8PSG - chains A and G of the 3 polymer chains in the assembly; structure by electron microscopy, 3.70 A resolution.

Chain A:
Protein: Fatty acid synthase subunit alpha
From: Saccharomyces cerevisiae
Notes: EC 2.3.1.86, 1.1.1.100, 2.3.1.41
Reference sequence: P19097 (FAS2_YEAST); residues 1-1887 here = UniProt positions 1-1887
Sequence (1887 residues; numbered 1 to 1887; the number before each row is that of its first residue):
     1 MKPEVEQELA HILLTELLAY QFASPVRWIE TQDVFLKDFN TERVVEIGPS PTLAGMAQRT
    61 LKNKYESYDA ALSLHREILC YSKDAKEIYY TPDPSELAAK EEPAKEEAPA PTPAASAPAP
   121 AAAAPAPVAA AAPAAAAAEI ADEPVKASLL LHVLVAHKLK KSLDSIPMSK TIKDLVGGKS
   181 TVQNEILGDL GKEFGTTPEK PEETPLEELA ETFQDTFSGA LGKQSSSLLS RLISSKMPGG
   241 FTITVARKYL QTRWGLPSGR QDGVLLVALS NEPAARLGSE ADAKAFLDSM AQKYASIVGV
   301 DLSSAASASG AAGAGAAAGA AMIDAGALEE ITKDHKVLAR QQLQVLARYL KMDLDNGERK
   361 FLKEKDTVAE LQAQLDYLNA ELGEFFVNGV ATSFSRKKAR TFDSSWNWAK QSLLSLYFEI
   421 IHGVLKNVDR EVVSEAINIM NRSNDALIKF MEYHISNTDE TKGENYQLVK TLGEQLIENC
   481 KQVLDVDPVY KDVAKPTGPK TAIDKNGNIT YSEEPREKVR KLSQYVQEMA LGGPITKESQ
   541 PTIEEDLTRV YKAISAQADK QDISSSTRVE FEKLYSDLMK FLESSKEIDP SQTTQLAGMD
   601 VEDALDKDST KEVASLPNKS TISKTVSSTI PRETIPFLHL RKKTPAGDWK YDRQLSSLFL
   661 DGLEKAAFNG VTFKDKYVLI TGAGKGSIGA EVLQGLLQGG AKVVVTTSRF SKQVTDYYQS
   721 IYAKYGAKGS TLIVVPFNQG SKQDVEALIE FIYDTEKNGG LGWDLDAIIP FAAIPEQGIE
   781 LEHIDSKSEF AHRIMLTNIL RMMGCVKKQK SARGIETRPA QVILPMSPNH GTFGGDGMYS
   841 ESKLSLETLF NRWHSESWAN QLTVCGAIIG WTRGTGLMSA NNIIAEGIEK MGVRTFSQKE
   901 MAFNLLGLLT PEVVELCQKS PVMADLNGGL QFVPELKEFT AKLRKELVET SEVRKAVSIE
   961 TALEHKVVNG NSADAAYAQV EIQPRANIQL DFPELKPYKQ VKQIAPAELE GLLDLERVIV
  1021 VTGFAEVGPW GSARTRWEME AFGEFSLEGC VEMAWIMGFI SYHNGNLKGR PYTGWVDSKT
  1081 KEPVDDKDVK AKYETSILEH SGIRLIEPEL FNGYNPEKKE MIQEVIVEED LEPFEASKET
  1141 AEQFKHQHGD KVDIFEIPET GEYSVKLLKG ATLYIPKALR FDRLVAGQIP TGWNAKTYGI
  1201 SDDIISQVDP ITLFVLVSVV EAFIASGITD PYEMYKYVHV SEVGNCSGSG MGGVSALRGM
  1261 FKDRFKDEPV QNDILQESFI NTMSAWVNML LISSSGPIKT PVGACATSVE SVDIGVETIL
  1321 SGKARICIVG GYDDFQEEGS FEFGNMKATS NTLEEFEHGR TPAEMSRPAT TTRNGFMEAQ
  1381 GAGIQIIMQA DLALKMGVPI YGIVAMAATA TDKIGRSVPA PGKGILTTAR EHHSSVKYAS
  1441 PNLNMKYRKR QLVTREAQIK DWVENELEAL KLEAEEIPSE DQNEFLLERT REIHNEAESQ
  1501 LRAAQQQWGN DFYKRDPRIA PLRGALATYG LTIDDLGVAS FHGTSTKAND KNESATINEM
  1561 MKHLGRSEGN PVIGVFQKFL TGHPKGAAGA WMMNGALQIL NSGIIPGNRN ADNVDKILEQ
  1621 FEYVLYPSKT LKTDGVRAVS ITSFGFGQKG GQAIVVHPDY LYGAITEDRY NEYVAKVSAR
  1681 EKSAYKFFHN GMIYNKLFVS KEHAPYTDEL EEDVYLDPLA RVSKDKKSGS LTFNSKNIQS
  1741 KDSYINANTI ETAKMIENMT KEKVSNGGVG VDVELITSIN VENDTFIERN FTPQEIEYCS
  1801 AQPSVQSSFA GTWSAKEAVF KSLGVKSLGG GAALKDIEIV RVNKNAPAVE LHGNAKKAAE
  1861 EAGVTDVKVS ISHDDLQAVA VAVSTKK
Not modelled in the structure: 95-327, 540-601, 875-879, 1826-1832, 1887
Disulfide bonds: Cys1246-Cys1327
Curated features (UniProtKB/Swiss-Prot):
  - active site (For beta-ketoacyl synthase activity): Cys1305, His1542, His1583
  - binding site (acetyl-CoA): Asp1772 to Glu1774, Tyr1798, Ser1808, Glu1817 to Ser1827, Arg1841 to Lys1844, Ile1871 to His1873
  - binding site (Mg(2+)): Asp1772, Val1773, Glu1774, Ser1872, His1873
  - modified residue: Ser50 (Phosphoserine), Ser180 (O-(pantetheine 4'-phosphoryl)serine), Ser523 (Phosphoserine), Ser958 (Phosphoserine), Ser1440 (Phosphoserine)
  - cross-link: Lys37 (Glycyl lysine isopeptide (Lys-Gly) (interchain with G-Cter in ubiquitin))
  - mutagenesis: Gly1250 (G1250S: Cerulenin-resistance), Val1769 (V1769D: Does not affect oligomerization; when associated with S-1771 and L-1773 or S-1771; L-1773; S-1879 and E-1881), Gly1770 (G1770D: Loss of transferase activity), Val1771 (V1771S: Does not affect oligomerization but lacks transferase activity; when associated with D-1769 and L-1773 or D-1769; L-1773; S-1879 and E-1881), Asp1772 (D1772S: Loss of transferase activity; when associated with S-1774), Val1773 (V1773L: Does not affect oligomerization but lacks transferase activity; when associated with D-1769 and S-1771 or D-1769; S-1771; S-1879 and E-1881), Glu1774 (E1774S: Loss of transferase activity; when associated with S-1772), Arg1841 (R1841A: Loss off transferase activity), Val1879 (V1879S: Does not affect oligomerization but lacks transferase activity; when associated with D-1769; S-1771; L-1773 and E-1881), Val1881 (V1881E: Does not affect oligomerization but lacks transferase activity; when associated with D-1769; S-1771; L-1773 and S-1879)

Chain G:
Protein: Fatty acid synthase subunit beta
From: Saccharomyces cerevisiae
Notes: EC 2.3.1.86, 4.2.1.59, 1.3.1.9, 2.3.1.38, 2.3.1.39, 3.1.2.14
Reference sequence: P07149 (FAS1_YEAST); numbering as in UniProt (aligned over 1-2051)
Sequence (2051 residues; each row starts with the number of its first residue):
     1 MDAYSTRPLT LSHGSLEHVL LVPTASFFIA SQLQEQFNKI LPEPTEGFAA DDEPTTPAEL
    61 VGKFLGYVSS LVEPSKVGQF DQVLNLCLTE FENCYLEGND IHALAAKLLQ ENDTTLVKTK
   121 ELIKNYITAR IMAKRPFDKK SNSALFRAVG EGNAQLVAIF GGQGNTDDYF EELRDLYQTY
   181 HVLVGDLIKF SAETLSELIR TTLDAEKVFT QGLNILEWLE NPSNTPDKDY LLSIPISCPL
   241 IGVIQLAHYV VTAKLLGFTP GELRSYLKGA TGHSQGLVTA VAIAETDSWE SFFVSVRKAI
   301 TVLFFIGVRC YEAYPNTSLP PSILEDSLEN NEGVPSPMLS ISNLTQEQVQ DYVNKTNSHL
   361 PAGKQVEISL VNGAKNLVVS GPPQSLYGLN LTLRKAKAPS GLDQSRIPFS ERKLKFSNRF
   421 LPVASPFHSH LLVPASDLIN KDLVKNNVSF NAKDIQIPVY DTFDGSDLRV LSGSISERIV
   481 DCIIRLPVKW ETTTQFKATH ILDFGPGGAS GLGVLTHRNK DGTGVRVIVA GTLDINPDDD
   541 YGFKQEIFDV TSNGLKKNPN WLEEYHPKLI KNKSGKIFVE TKFSKLIGRP PLLVPGMTPC
   601 TVSPDFVAAT TNAGYTIELA GGGYFSAAGM TAAIDSVVSQ IEKGSTFGIN LIYVNPFMLQ
   661 WGIPLIKELR SKGYPIQFLT IGAGVPSLEV ASEYIETLGL KYLGLKPGSI DAISQVINIA
   721 KAHPNFPIAL QWTGGRGGGH HSFEDAHTPM LQMYSKIRRH PNIMLIFGSG FGSADDTYPY
   781 LTGEWSTKFD YPPMPFDGFL FGSRVMIAKE VKTSPDAKKC IAACTGVPDD KWEQTYKKPT
   841 GGIVTVRSEM GEPIHKIATR GVMLWKEFDE TIFNLPKNKL VPTLEAKRDY IISRLNADFQ
   901 KPWFATVNGQ ARDLATMTYE EVAKRLVELM FIRSTNSWFD VTWRTFTGDF LRRVEERFTK
   961 SKTLSLIQSY SLLDKPDEAI EKVFNAYPAA REQFLNAQDI DHFLSMCQNP MQKPVPFVPV
  1021 LDRRFEIFFK KDSLWQSEHL EAVVDQDVQR TCILHGPVAA QFTKVIDEPI KSIMDGIHDG
  1081 HIKKLLHQYY GDDESKIPAV EYFGGESPVD VQSQVDSSSV SEDSAVFKAT SSTDEESWFK
  1141 ALAGSEINWR HASFLCSFIT QDKMFVSNPI RKVFKPSQGM VVEISNGNTS SKTVVTLSEP
  1201 VQGELKPTVI LKLLKENIIQ MEMIENRTMD GKPVSLPLLY NFNPDNGFAP ISEVMEDRNQ
  1261 RIKEMYWKLW IDEPFNLDFD PRDVIKGKDF EITAKEVYDF THAVGNNCED FVSRPDRTML
  1321 APMDFAIVVG WRAIIKAIFP NTVDGDLLKL VHLSNGYKMI PGAKPLQVGD VVSTTAVIES
  1381 VVNQPTGKIV DVVGTLSRNG KPVMEVTSSF FYRGNYTDFE NTFQKTVEPV YQMHIKTSKD
  1441 IAVLRSKEWF QLDDEDFDLL NKTLTFETET EVTFKNANIF SSVKCFGPIK VELPTKETVE
  1501 IGIVDYEAGA SHGNPVVDFL KRNGSTLEQK VNLENPIPIA VLDSYTPSTN EPYARVSGDL
  1561 NPIHVSRHFA SYANLPGTIT HGMFSSASVR ALIENWAADS VSSRVRGYTC QFVDMVLPNT
  1621 ALKTSIQHVG MINGRKLIKF ETRNEDDVVV LTGEAEIEQP VTTFVFTGQG SQEQGMGMDL
  1681 YKTSKAAQDV WNRADNHFKD TYGFSILDIV INNPVNLTIH FGGEKGKRIR ENYSAMIFET
  1741 IVDGKLKTEK IFKEINEHST SYTFRSEKGL LSATQFTQPA LTLMEKAAFE DLKSKGLIPA
  1801 DATFAGHSLG EYAALASLAD VMSIESLVEV VFYRGMTMQV AVPRDELGRS NYGMIAINPG
  1861 RVAASFSQEA LQYVVERVGK RTGWLVEIVN YNVENQQYVA AGDLRALDTV TNVLNFIKLQ
  1921 KIDIIELQKS LSLEEVEGHL FEIIDEASKK SAVKPRPLKL ERGFACIPLV GISVPFHSTY
  1981 LMNGVKPFKS FLKKNIIKEN VKVARLAGKY IPNLTAKPFQ VTKEYFQDVY DLTGSEPIKE
  2041 IIDNWEKYEQ S
Not modelled in the structure: 1-4, 1110-1120, 2051
Residues lining bound ligands: FMN (flavin mononucleotide): Pro595, Gly596, Met597, Thr598, Cys600, Asn650, Ile652, Gly682, Ala683, Lys706, Thr733, Arg736, Gly737, Gly738, Gly739, Ser769, Gly770, Leu800, Phe801, Gly802, Ser803, Met806, Leu1054, His1055, Gly1056, Ala1059
Curated features (UniProtKB/Swiss-Prot):
  - active site: Ser274 (For acetyltransferase activity), Ser1808 (For malonyltransferase activity)
  - modified residue: Met1 (N-acetylmethionine), Thr733 (Phosphothreonine), Ser1121 (Phosphoserine)
  - cross-link: Lys1364 (Glycyl lysine isopeptide (Lys-Gly) (interchain with G-Cter in ubiquitin))

Chain A / chain G interface:
Residue-residue contacts - 232 pairs, chain A then chain G:
  Met1(A) with Trp2045(G), hydrophobic; Tyr2048(G); Glu2049(G)
  Val5(A) with Tyr2048(G), hydrophobic
  Glu6(A) with Val2003(G); Val2021(G)
  Gln7(A) with Pro1494(G), hydrogen bond (side chain-backbone); Thr1495(G); Lys1998(G), hydrogen bond (side chain-backbone); Glu1999(G), hydrogen bond (side chain-backbone); Val2001(G), hydrogen bond (side chain-backbone); Val2003(G)
  Glu8(A) with Tyr2048(G)
  Leu9(A) with Val2021(G), hydrophobic; Phe2026(G), hydrophobic; Ile2041(G), hydrophobic
  Ala10(A) with Val2001(G), hydrophobic; Val2003(G), hydrophobic; Phe2019(G), hydrophobic
  His11(A) with Lys1993(G); Ile1996(G), hydrogen bond (side chain-backbone); Ile1997(G); Lys1998(G); Val2001(G)
  Ile12(A) with Lys1993(G)
  Leu13(A) with Phe2019(G), hydrophobic; Gln2020(G); Tyr2025(G), hydrophobic; Phe2026(G), hydrophobic; Val2029(G), hydrophobic
  Leu14(A) with Ile1996(G), hydrophobic; Val2001(G), hydrophobic
  Thr15(A) with Lys1989(G); Leu1992(G); Lys1993(G), hydrogen bond
  Glu16(A) with Lys1989(G); Val2029(G); Ile2038(G)
  Leu17(A) with Tyr2010(G); Pro2012(G), hydrophobic; Leu2014(G), hydrophobic; Phe2019(G), hydrophobic
  Leu18(A) with Tyr1812(G), hydrogen bond (backbone-side chain); Leu1815(G), hydrophobic; Tyr2010(G)
  Ala19(A) with Phe1988(G), hydrophobic; Lys1989(G); Leu1992(G), hydrophobic
  Tyr20(A) with Val1985(G), hydrophobic; Lys1989(G); Leu2014(G); Thr2033(G); Gly2034(G)
  Gln21(A) with Glu1811(G); His1977(G), hydrogen bond (backbone-side chain); Asn2013(G); Leu2014(G)
  Phe22(A) with Arg1834(G); Phe1976(G); His1977(G), hydrogen bond (backbone-backbone); Ser1978(G); Leu1981(G), hydrophobic; Phe1988(G), hydrophobic
  Ala23(A) with Ser1978(G); Met1982(G); Val1985(G), hydrophobic
  Ser24(A) with His1977(G); Ser1978(G); Leu2014(G); Thr2033(G)
  Pro25(A) with Ile1888(G); Val1889(G); Tyr1891(G), hydrophobic; His1977(G); Asn2013(G)
  Val26(A) with Val1889(G), hydrogen bond (backbone-backbone); Asn1890(G); Tyr1891(G), hydrogen bond (backbone-backbone); His1977(G); Asn2013(G)
  Arg27(A) with Tyr1891(G); Asn2013(G), hydrogen bond (backbone-backbone); Ala2016(G); Leu2032(G)
  Trp28(A) with Val1665(G), hydrophobic; Ala1805(G); Gly1806(G); His1807(G); Tyr1891(G), hydrogen bond (backbone-backbone); Asn1892(G); Asn2013(G)
  Ile29(A) with Tyr1891(G), hydrogen bond (backbone-backbone); Asn1892(G); Val1893(G); Glu1894(G); Tyr1898(G)
  Glu30(A) with Thr2015(G); Ala2016(G)
  Thr31(A) with Ala1805(G); Ile2011(G); Ala2016(G)
  Gln32(A) with Asn1892(G), hydrogen bond (side chain-backbone)
  Val34(A) with Ile2011(G), hydrophobic; Ala2016(G)
  Phe35(A) with Thr1663(G); Val1665(G), hydrophobic; Thr1803(G)
  Asp38(A) with Pro2018(G)
  Phe39(A) with Thr1803(G); Gly2008(G); Ile2011(G), hydrophobic; Pro2018(G), hydrophobic
  Thr41(A) with Val1661(G); Thr1662(G); Thr1663(G); Thr1803(G)
  Glu42(A) with Arg1604(G), salt bridge; Pro1660(G); Val1661(G), hydrogen bond (backbone-backbone)
  Arg43(A) with Pro1660(G); Val1661(G); Thr1662(G); Thr1663(G), hydrogen bond (backbone-backbone)
  Val44(A) with Thr1663(G); Val1665(G), hydrophobic
  Val45(A) with Thr1662(G); Thr1663(G), hydrogen bond (backbone-backbone); Phe1664(G); Val1665(G), hydrogen bond (backbone-backbone)
  Glu46(A) with Val1665(G); Thr1667(G), hydrogen bond
  Ile47(A) with Val1665(G), hydrogen bond (backbone-backbone); Phe1666(G); Thr1667(G), hydrogen bond (backbone-backbone); Glu1785(G); Ala1788(G), hydrophobic; Leu1792(G), hydrophobic
  Gly48(A) with Met1784(G); Glu1785(G)
  Pro49(A) with Leu1781(G), hydrophobic; Met1784(G)
  Ser50(A) with Ser1671(G), hydrogen bond
  Thr52(A) with Thr1667(G), hydrogen bond
  Leu53(A) with Val1665(G); Phe1666(G); Thr1667(G); His1807(G)
  Met56(A) with His1807(G); Asn1892(G); Val1893(G), hydrophobic
  Arg59(A) with Glu1894(G); Gln1896(G)
  Thr60(A) with Glu1894(G)
  Asn63(A) with Glu1894(G), hydrogen bond; Gln1896(G)
  Lys64(A) with Glu1894(G)
  Tyr81(A) with Leu1680(G); Ala1788(G); Asp1791(G); Leu1792(G), hydrophobic
  Ile88(A) with Leu1792(G), hydrophobic; Leu1797(G)
  Tyr89(A) with Ala1788(G); Asp1791(G), hydrogen bond; Leu1792(G); Leu1797(G), hydrophobic
  Tyr90(A) with Ile1537(G); Lys1636(G); Gln1659(G); Leu1797(G), hydrophobic
  Thr91(A) with Glu1534(G)
  Glu952(A) with Lys1439(G), salt bridge
  Val957(A) with Val1443(G), hydrophobic
  Glu960(A) with Lys1447(G); Arg1522(G), salt bridge; Asn1523(G), hydrogen bond
  Thr961(A) with Lys1447(G)
  Glu964(A) with Pro1515(G)
  Val967(A) with His1512(G); Gly1513(G); Asp1518(G)
  Val968(A) with Tyr1506(G); Ser1511(G); His1512(G), hydrogen bond (backbone-backbone); Pro1515(G), hydrophobic
  Gly970(A) with His1512(G)
  Gln979(A) with Leu964(G); Gln968(G)
  Val980(A) with Arg952(G); Leu964(G); Ser965(G), hydrogen bond (backbone-backbone); Gln968(G), hydrogen bond (backbone-side chain)
  Glu981(A) with Lys962(G), salt bridge; Thr963(G); Leu964(G)
  Ile982(A) with Glu955(G); Glu956(G); Thr959(G); Ser961(G); Lys962(G); Thr963(G), hydrogen bond (backbone-backbone); Ser965(G)
  Gln983(A) with Glu956(G); Lys962(G)
  Pro984(A) with Glu956(G); Thr959(G); Lys960(G); Ser961(G); Lys962(G)
  Arg985(A) with Arg953(G); Glu956(G), salt bridge; Arg957(G)
  Ala986(A) with Arg957(G), hydrogen bond (backbone-side chain)
  Asn987(A) with Arg957(G), hydrogen bond (side chain-backbone); Phe958(G); Gln993(G), hydrogen bond
  Gln989(A) with Gln993(G), hydrogen bond
  Tyr1062(A) with Gln998(G); Asp1001(G), hydrogen bond
  Asn1064(A) with Asp1001(G), hydrogen bond
  Thr1073(A) with His1002(G)
  Trp1075(A) with Gln998(G)
  Lys1682(A) with Glu992(G); Phe994(G)
  Tyr1685(A) with Gln993(G), hydrogen bond; Asn996(G), hydrogen bond
  Lys1686(A) with Ala915(G)
  His1689(A) with Asn996(G), hydrogen bond; Ala997(G)
  Asn1690(A) with Ala997(G)
  Ile1693(A) with Ala997(G)
  Tyr1694(A) with Asp1001(G), hydrogen bond
Other interface residues (no listed pair), chain A (94 interface residues in all): Pro3, Glu4, Asn40, Glu77, Val953, Ala956, Asn969, Pro1071, Gly1074, Ser1683
Other interface residues (no listed pair), chain G (133 interface residues in all): Thr916, Leu995, Ser1005, Ala1442, Ser1446, Ala1510, Asn1514, Phe1519, Leu1533, Asp1599, Met1631, Met1676, Lys1795, Ser1808, Met1822, Gln1897, Gly1984, Leu2006, Ser2035

In short:
94 residues of chain A and 133 residues of chain G are in contact; the contacts include 41 hydrogen bonds and
5 salt bridges. Polar contacts include Glu42(A)-Arg1604(G), Glu952(A)-Lys1439(G) and Glu960(A)-Arg1522(G).
Chain G binds flavin mononucleotide.
Here chain A is Fatty acid synthase subunit alpha and chain G is Fatty acid synthase subunit beta, both from
Saccharomyces cerevisiae. Entry 8PSG (Asymmetric unit of the yeast fatty acid synthase in the semi non-rotated
state with ACP at ...) was determined by electron microscopy, deposited together with 8PRV, 8PRW, 8PS1, 8PS2,
8PS8, 8PS9 and 7 further entries.
